Entry 2W6I (X-ray diffraction, 4.00 A resolution); this record covers chains F and G of the 9 polymer chains in the assembly.

# Chain F
Protein: ATP synthase subunit beta, mitochondrial
From: Bos taurus
Notes: EC 3.6.3.14
UniProt: P00829 (ATPB_BOVIN); residues -49 to 478 here correspond to UniProt positions 1-528 (UniProt number = residue number + 50)
Chain sequence (528 residues; numbered -49 to 478; the number before each row is that of its first residue; numbers below 1 keep their minus sign (Met-49 is residue -49)):
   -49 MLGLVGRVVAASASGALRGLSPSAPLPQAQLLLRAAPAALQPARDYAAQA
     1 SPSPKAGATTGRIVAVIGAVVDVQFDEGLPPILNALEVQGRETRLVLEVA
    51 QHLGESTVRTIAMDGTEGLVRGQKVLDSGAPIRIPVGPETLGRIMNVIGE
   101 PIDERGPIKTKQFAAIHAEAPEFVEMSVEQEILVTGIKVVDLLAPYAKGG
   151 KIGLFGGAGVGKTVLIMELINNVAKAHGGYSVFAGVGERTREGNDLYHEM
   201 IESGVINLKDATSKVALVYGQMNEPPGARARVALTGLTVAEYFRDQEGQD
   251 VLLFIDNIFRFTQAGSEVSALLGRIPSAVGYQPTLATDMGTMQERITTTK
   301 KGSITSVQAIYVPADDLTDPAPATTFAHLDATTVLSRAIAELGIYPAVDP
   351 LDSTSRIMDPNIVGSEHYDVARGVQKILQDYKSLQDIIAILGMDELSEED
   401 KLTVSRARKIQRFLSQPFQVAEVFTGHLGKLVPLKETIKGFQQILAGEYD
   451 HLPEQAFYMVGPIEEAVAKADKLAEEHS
Unresolved in the structure: -49 to 8, 475-478
Swiss-Prot annotation at these positions:
  - binding site (ADP): Gly159, Val160, Gly161, Lys162, Thr163, Val164
  - binding site (ATP): Gly159, Gly161, Lys162, Thr163, Val164, Arg189
  - binding site (phosphate): Gly159, Val160, Gly161, Lys162, Thr163
  - binding site (Mg(2+)): Thr163, Glu188
  - modified residue: Lys74 (N6-acetyllysine), Lys111 (N6-acetyllysine), Lys148 (N6-acetyllysine), Lys209 (N6-acetyllysine), Lys214 (N6-acetyllysine), Thr262 (Phosphothreonine), Ser365 (Phosphoserine), Lys376 (N6-acetyllysine), Ser383 (Phosphoserine), Lys430 (N6-acetyllysine), Lys435 (N6-acetyllysine), Lys472 (N6-acetyllysine)
  - glycosylation: Ser56 (O-linked (GlcNAc) serine)

# Chain G
Protein: ATP synthase subunit gamma, mitochondrial
From: Bos taurus
Notes: EC 3.6.3.14
UniProt: P05631 (ATPG_BOVIN); residues -24 to 273 here correspond to UniProt positions 1-298 (UniProt number = residue number + 25)
Chain sequence (298 residues; row label = number of the first residue in the row; numbers below 1 keep their minus sign (Met-24 is residue -24)):
   -24 MFSRAGVAGLSAWTVQPQWIQVRNMATLKDITRRLKSIKNIQKITKSMKM
    26 VAAAKYARAERELKPARVYGVGSLALYEKADIKTPEDKKKHLIIGVSSDR
    76 GLCGAIHSSVAKQMKSEAANLAAAGKEVKIIGVGDKIRSILHRTHSDQFL
   126 VTFKEVGRRPPTFGDASVIALELLNSGYEFDEGSIIFNRFRSVISYKTEE
   176 KPIFSLDTISSAESMSIYDDIDADVLRNYQEYSLANIIYYSLKESTTSEQ
   226 SARMTAMDNASKNASEMIDKLTLTFNRTRQAVITKELIEIISGAAALD
Unresolved in the structure: -24 to 0, 62-66, 97-100, 273
Swiss-Prot annotation at these positions:
  - modified residue: Lys14 (N6-acetyllysine), Lys24 (N6-succinyllysine), Lys30 (N6-acetyllysine), Lys90 (N6-acetyllysine), Ser121 (Phosphoserine), Lys129 (N6-acetyllysine), Lys172 (N6-acetyllysine), Lys245 (N6-succinyllysine)

# How chain F and chain G interact
Contacting residue pairs (15):
  Ile275(F) with Ala271(G), hydrophobic
  Pro276(F) with Ser267(G)
  Ala389(F) with Asn238(G), hydrogen bond (backbone-side chain)
  Ile390(F) with Ile16(G), hydrophobic; Ala235(G); Asn238(G); Met242(G), hydrophobic
  Leu391(F) with Leu77(G), hydrophobic; Ala235(G), hydrophobic
  Asp394(F) with Gly79(G); Ala80(G)
  Glu395(F) with Gly76(G); Leu77(G), hydrogen bond (side chain-backbone)
  Glu398(F) with Lys90(G)
  Lys401(F) with Ser83(G)
Also at the interface, not in a pair above, chain F (10 interface residues in all): Asp386
Also at the interface, not in a pair above, chain G (15 interface residues in all): Arg9, Cys78, Ala231

# Summary
10 residues of chain F face 15 of chain G across their interface; the contacts include 2 hydrogen bonds. Polar
contacts include Ala389(F)-Asn238(G) and Glu395(F)-Leu77(G). UniProt lists 6 ADP-binding residues, 6
ATP-binding residues, 5 phosphate-binding residues and Mg2+-binding residues Thr163(F) and Glu188(F) on chain
F.
Here chain F is ATP synthase subunit beta, mitochondrial and chain G is ATP synthase subunit gamma,
mitochondrial, both from Bos taurus. Entry 2W6I (Low resolution structures of bovine mitochondrial F1-ATPase
during controlled dehydration: Hydration State 4B) was determined by X-ray diffraction together with 2W6E,
2W6F, 2W6G, 2W6H and 2W6J from the same study.
